PDB entry 5DMX | X-ray diffraction, 2.81 A resolution | chains A and B

Chain A (and B):
Protein: D-alanine--D-alanine ligase
Organism: Acinetobacter baumannii ACICU
Notes: EC 6.3.2.4; chain B of this document is another copy of the same molecule, construct and numbering; everything in this record applies to it too
Reference sequence: B2I1J3 (DDL_ACIBC); residues 1-308 here = UniProt positions 1-308
Chain sequence (308 residues; row label = number of the first residue in the row):
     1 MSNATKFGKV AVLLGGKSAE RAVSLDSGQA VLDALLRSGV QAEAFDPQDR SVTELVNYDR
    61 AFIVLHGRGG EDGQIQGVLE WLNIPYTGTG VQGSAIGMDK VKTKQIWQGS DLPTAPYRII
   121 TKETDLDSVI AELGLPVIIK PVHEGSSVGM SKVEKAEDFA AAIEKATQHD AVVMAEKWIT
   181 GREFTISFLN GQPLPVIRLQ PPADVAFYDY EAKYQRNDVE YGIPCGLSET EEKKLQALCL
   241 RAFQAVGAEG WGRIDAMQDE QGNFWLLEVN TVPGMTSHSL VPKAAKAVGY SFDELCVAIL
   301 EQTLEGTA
Unresolved in the structure: 121-171, 201-220, 306-308 (chain B: 1, 146-170, 201-220, 306-308)

How chain A and chain B interact:
Contacting residue pairs (44; chain A residue first):
  Lys17(A) - Glu80(B)
  Pro47(A) - Trp81(B)
  Val52(A) - Trp81(B)
  Val52(A) - Leu82(B)  hydrophobic
  Thr53(A) - Thr53(B)
  Gly69(A) - Trp81(B)
  Gln74(A) - Gly77(B)
  Gln74(A) - Glu80(B)
  Gln74(A) - Trp81(B)
  Ile75(A) - Trp81(B)
  Gly77(A) - Gln74(B)
  Val78(A) - Val78(B)  hydrophobic
  Glu80(A) - Lys17(B)
  Glu80(A) - Gln74(B)
  Trp81(A) - Pro47(B)  hydrophobic
  Trp81(A) - Val52(B)
  Trp81(A) - Gly69(B)
  Trp81(A) - Gln74(B)
  Trp81(A) - Ile75(B)
  Leu82(A) - Val52(B)  hydrophobic
  Val91(A) - Val91(B)  hydrophobic
  Gln92(A) - Ala95(B)  hydrogen bond (side chain-backbone)
  Gln92(A) - Asp99(B)  hydrogen bond
  Gln92(A) - Lys102(B)  hydrogen bond
  Ala95(A) - Gln92(B)  hydrogen bond (backbone-side chain)
  Ile96(A) - Lys102(B)
  Asp99(A) - Gln92(B)  hydrogen bond
  Lys102(A) - Gln92(B)  hydrogen bond
  Lys102(A) - Ile96(B)
  Lys102(A) - Ile106(B)
  Lys102(A) - Ala245(B)
  Gln105(A) - Gln105(B)
  Gln105(A) - Ile106(B)
  Gln105(A) - Gly109(B)
  Gln105(A) - Ser110(B)  hydrogen bond
  Gln105(A) - Ala245(B)
  Ile106(A) - Gln105(B)
  Ile106(A) - Ile106(B)  hydrophobic
  Gln108(A) - Gly109(B)
  Gly109(A) - Gln105(B)
  Gly109(A) - Gln108(B)
  Ser110(A) - Gln105(B)  hydrogen bond
  Ala245(A) - Lys102(B)
  Ala245(A) - Gln105(B)
Interface residues without a listed pair, chain A (31 interface residues in all): Leu65, Gly70, Asp72, Gly73, Tyr117, Val246, Gly247
Interface residues without a listed pair, chain B (32 interface residues in all): Leu65, Gly70, Asp72, Gly73, Tyr117, His143, Val246, Gly247

In short:
31 residues of chain A and 32 residues of chain B are in contact, with 8 hydrogen bonds. Polar contacts
include Gln92(A)-Ala95(B), Gln92(A)-Asp99(B) and Gln92(A)-Lys102(B).
Chain A and chain B are both D-alanine--D-alanine ligase (Acinetobacter baumannii ACICU); the structure,
Crystal structure of D-alanine-D-alanine ligase from Acinetobacter baumannii, space group p212121, was
determined by X-ray diffraction, deposited together with 5D8D.
